PDB entry 6A5U | electron microscopy, 7.60 A resolution (low resolution: residue-level contacts below are approximate; hydrogen-bond / salt-bridge calls are withheld) | chains N and a of the 25 polymer chains in the assembly

[Chain N]
Molecule: 198-nt DNA strand
Sequence (198 nucleotides; row label = number of the first residue in the row; numbers below 1 keep their minus sign (DG-125 is residue -125)):
  -125 GCTTACGTCAGTCTGGCCATCTTTGTGTTTGGTGTGTTTGGGTGGTGGCC
   -75 GTTTTCGTTGTTTTTTTCTGTCTCGTGCCTGGTGTCTTGGGTGTAATCCC
   -25 CTTGGCGGTTAAAACGCGGGGGACAGCGCGTACGTGCGTTTAAGCGGTGC
    25 TAGAGCTGTCTACGACCAATTGAGCGGCCTCGGCACCGGGATTCTGAT
Disordered / not traced: -125 to -54, -41 to -33

[Chain a]
Protein: Histone H3.3
Source organism: Homo sapiens
UniProt: P84243 (H33_HUMAN); residues 0-135 here correspond to UniProt positions 1-136 (UniProt number = residue number + 1)
Sequence (139 residues; each row starts with the number of its first residue; numbers below 1 keep their minus sign (Gly-3 is residue -3)):
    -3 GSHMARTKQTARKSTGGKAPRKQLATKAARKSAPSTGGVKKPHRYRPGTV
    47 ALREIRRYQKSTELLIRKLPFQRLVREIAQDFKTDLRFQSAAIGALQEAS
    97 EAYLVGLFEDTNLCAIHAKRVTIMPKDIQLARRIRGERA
Disordered / not traced: -3 to 37, 135
Sequence notes: expression tag (-3 to -1)
UniProt features mapped onto this chain:
  - site: Ser31 (Interaction with ZMYND11)
  - modified residue: Arg2 (Asymmetric dimethylarginine), Thr3 (Phosphothreonine), Lys4 (Allysine), Gln5 (5-glutamyl dopamine), Thr6 (Phosphothreonine), Arg8 (Citrulline), Lys9 (N6,N6,N6-trimethyllysine), Ser10 (ADP-ribosylserine), Thr11 (Phosphothreonine), Lys14 (N6-(2-hydroxyisobutyryl)lysine), Arg17 (Asymmetric dimethylarginine), Lys18 (N6-(2-hydroxyisobutyryl)lysine), Lys23 (N6-(2-hydroxyisobutyryl)lysine), Arg26 (Citrulline), Lys27 (N6,N6,N6-trimethyllysine), Ser28 (ADP-ribosylserine), Ser31 (Phosphoserine), Lys36 (N6,N6,N6-trimethyllysine), Lys37 (N6-methyllysine), Tyr41 (Phosphotyrosine) and 9 more in UniProt
  - lipidation: Lys18 (N6-decanoyllysine)

[Chain N / chain a interface]
Contacting residue pairs (12; chain N residue first):
  DT9(N) - Pro43(a)
  DT9(N) - Gly44(a)
  DT9(N) - Val46(a)
  DG10(N) - Arg40(a)
  DA17(N) - Leu65(a)
  DA17(N) - Pro66(a)
  DA17(N) - Arg69(a)
  DG18(N) - Arg63(a)
  DG18(N) - Lys64(a)
  DG18(N) - Leu65(a)
  DA26(N) - Arg83(a)
  DG27(N) - Arg83(a)
Interface residues without a listed pair, chain N (7 interface residues in all): DG8
Interface residues without a listed pair, chain a (12 interface residues in all): Ala47, Asp81

[Overview]
7 residues of chain N face 12 of chain a across their interface.
Here chain N is a 198-nt DNA strand and chain a is Histone H3.3 (Homo sapiens). Entry 6A5U (RNA polymerase II
elongation complex stalled at SHL(-1) of the nucleosome, with foreign DNA, tilt conformation) was determined
by electron microscopy (same publication as 6A5L, 6A5O, 6A5P, 6A5R, 6A5T and 6INQ).
